5WZ4 - chains A and B; structure by X-ray diffraction, 1.77 A resolution.

# Chain A (and B)
Protein: 23S rRNA-specific endonuclease VapC20
From: Mycobacterium tuberculosis H37Rv
Notes: EC 3.1.-.-; chain B of this document is another copy of the same molecule, construct and numbering; everything in this record applies to it too
UniProtKB: P95004 (VPC20_MYCTU); residues 2-131 here = UniProt positions 2-131
Amino-acid sequence (144 residues; numbered -12 to 131; the number before each row is that of its first residue; numbers below 1 keep their minus sign (Mse-12 is residue -12)):
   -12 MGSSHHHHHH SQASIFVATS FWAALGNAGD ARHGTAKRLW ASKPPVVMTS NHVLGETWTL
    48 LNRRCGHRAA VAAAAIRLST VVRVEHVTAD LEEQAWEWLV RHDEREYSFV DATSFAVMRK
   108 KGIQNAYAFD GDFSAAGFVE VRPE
Disordered / not traced: -12 to 0, 131
Modified / non-standard residues: Mse-12 (selenomethionine); Mse35, Mse105 (selenomethionine; parent Met); Cys52 (S-hydroxycysteine; CSO)
Differences from the reference sequence: expression tag (-12 to 1); engineered mutation Ala5 (Asp in P95004)
UniProt features mapped onto this chain:
  - binding site (Mg(2+)): Asp98

# Chain A / chain B interface
Pairs across the interface - 49 pairs, chain A then chain B:
  Asn38(A) with Glu79(B), hydrogen bond
  His39(A) with His39(B), hydrogen bond
  Leu41(A) with Trp83(B)
  Gly42(A) with Trp83(B); Phe96(B)
  Trp45(A) with Trp83(B), hydrophobic; Leu86(B); Tyr94(B), hydrogen bond (side chain-backbone); Phe96(B)
  Thr46(A) with Ser95(B); Phe96(B), hydrogen bond (side chain-backbone)
  Asn49(A) with Glu93(B); Tyr94(B), hydrogen bond (side chain-backbone)
  Arg50(A) with Glu93(B), salt bridge
  His54(A) with Leu86(B), hydrogen bond (side chain-backbone); Val87(B), hydrogen bond (side chain-backbone); His89(B); Asp90(B)
  Ala61(A) with Trp83(B), hydrophobic
  Arg64(A) with Glu80(B), salt bridge; Trp83(B); Glu84(B)
  His73(A) with His73(B), hydrogen bond; Val74(B); Thr75(B); Ala76(B); Glu79(B)
  Val74(A) with His73(B)
  Thr75(A) with His73(B)
  Ala76(A) with His73(B)
  Glu79(A) with Asn38(B), hydrogen bond
  Glu80(A) with Arg64(B), salt bridge
  Trp83(A) with Leu41(B); Gly42(B); Trp45(B), hydrophobic; Ala61(B), hydrophobic; Arg64(B)
  Leu86(A) with Trp45(B); His54(B), hydrogen bond (backbone-side chain)
  Val87(A) with His54(B), hydrogen bond (backbone-side chain)
  Asp90(A) with His54(B)
  Glu93(A) with Asn49(B); Arg50(B)
  Tyr94(A) with Trp45(B), hydrogen bond (backbone-side chain); Asn49(B), hydrogen bond (backbone-side chain)
  Ser95(A) with Thr46(B)
  Phe96(A) with Gly42(B); Trp45(B); Thr46(B), hydrogen bond (backbone-side chain)
Also at the interface, not in a pair above, chain A (28 interface residues in all): Val58, Glu84, His89

# In short
28 residues of chain A and 27 residues of chain B are in contact; the contacts include 14 hydrogen bonds and 3
salt bridges. Polar contacts include Arg50(A)-Glu93(B), Arg64(A)-Glu80(B) and Asn38(A)-Glu79(B). From UniProt:
Mg2+-binding residue Asp98(A) on chain A.
Chain A and chain B are both 23S rRNA-specific endonuclease VapC20 (Mycobacterium tuberculosis H37Rv); the
structure, Crystal structure of Mycobacterium tuberculosis VapC20 (Rv2549c), Sarcin-Ricin loop cleaving toxin,
was determined by X-ray diffraction together with 5WZF from the same study.
